Entry 6ZY4 (electron microscopy, 4.10 A resolution (low resolution: residue-level contacts below are approximate; hydrogen-bond / salt-bridge calls are withheld)); this record covers chains K and L of the 12 polymer chains in the assembly.

# Chain K (and L)
Molecule: YrbD protein
From: Escherichia coli B185
Notes: chain L of this document is another copy of the same molecule, construct and numbering; everything in this record applies to it too
UniProtKB: D6IEA5 (D6IEA5_ECOLX); residues 1-183 here = UniProt positions 1-183
Chain sequence (183 residues; row label = number of the first residue in the row):
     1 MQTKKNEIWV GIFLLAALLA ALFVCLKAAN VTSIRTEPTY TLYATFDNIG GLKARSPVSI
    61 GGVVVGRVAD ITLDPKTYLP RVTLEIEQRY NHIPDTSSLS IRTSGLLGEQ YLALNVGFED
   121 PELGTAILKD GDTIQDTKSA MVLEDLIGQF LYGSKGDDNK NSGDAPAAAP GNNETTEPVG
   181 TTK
Disordered / not traced: 1-36, 119-127, 153-183 (chain L: 26-38, 119-129, 153-183)
Reported in the primary citation:
  - mutagenesis - L143E, I147E, Y152E: decreased growth in response to chlorpromazine
  - mutagenesis - I147E: decreased stability in response to SDS
  - mutagenesis - F150E: unchanged growth in response to cellular survivability

# How chain K and chain L interact
Contacting residue pairs (20; chain K residue first):
  Gly61(K) with Asp47(L); Asn48(L); Ile49(L); Pro80(L)
  Gly62(K) with Asn48(L); Ile49(L); Gly50(L)
  Val63(K) with Ile71(L); Leu73(L)
  Tyr90(K) with Leu73(L); Tyr78(L)
  Asn91(K) with Tyr78(L)
  His92(K) with Pro75(L); Lys76(L); Tyr78(L)
  Ile93(K) with Tyr78(L)
  Arg102(K) with Asn48(L); Glu144(L)
  Met141(K) with Ile147(L)
  Phe150(K) with Leu151(L)
Also at the interface, not in a pair above, chain K (17 interface residues in all): Ile60, Val65, Thr103, Leu106, Val116, Leu146, Gln149
Also at the interface, not in a pair above, chain L (16 interface residues in all): Leu106, Val142, Tyr152

# In short
The interface between chain K and chain L involves 17 residues on one side and 16 on the other. From the
paper: L143E, I147E and Y152E of chain K reduce growth in response to chlorpromazine; I147E of chain K reduces
stability in response to SDS.
Both chains are YrbD protein (Escherichia coli B185). Entry 6ZY4 (Cryo-EM structure of MlaFEDB in complex with
ADP) was determined by electron microscopy, deposited together with 6ZY2, 6ZY3 and 6ZY9.
